8QTA - chain A; structure by electron microscopy, 2.64 A resolution.

[Chain A]
Protein: FAD-binding FR-type domain-containing protein
From: Streptococcus pneumoniae
Reference sequence: Q8CZ28 (Q8CZ28_STRR6); residues 2-400 here = UniProt positions 2-400
Sequence (399 residues; each row starts with the number of its first residue):
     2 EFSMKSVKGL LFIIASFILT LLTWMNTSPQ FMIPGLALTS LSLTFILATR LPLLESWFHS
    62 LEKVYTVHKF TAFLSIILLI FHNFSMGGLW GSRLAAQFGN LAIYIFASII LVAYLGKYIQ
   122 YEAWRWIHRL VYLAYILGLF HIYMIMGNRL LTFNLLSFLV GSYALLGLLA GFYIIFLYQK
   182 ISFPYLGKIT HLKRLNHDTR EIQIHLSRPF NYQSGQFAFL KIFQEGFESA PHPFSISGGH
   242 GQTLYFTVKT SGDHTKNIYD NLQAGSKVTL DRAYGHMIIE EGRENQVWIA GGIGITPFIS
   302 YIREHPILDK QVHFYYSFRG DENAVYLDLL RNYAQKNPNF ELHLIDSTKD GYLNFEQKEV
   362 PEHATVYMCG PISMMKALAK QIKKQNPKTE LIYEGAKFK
Differences from the reference sequence: engineered mutation Ala397 (Phe in Q8CZ28)
Ion coordination: heme Fe site 1: His69, His129; heme Fe site 2: His83, His142
Small-molecule neighbours:
  - FAD (flavin-adenine dinucleotide): Gln121, Tyr122, Glu123, Phe218, Pro232, His233, Pro234, Phe235, Ser236, Thr248, Val249, Lys250, Ser252, Gly253, Asp254, His255, Thr256, Ile294, Thr297, Glu395, Gly396, Ala397, Lys398, Phe399, Lys400
  - heme (HEM), molecule 1: Trp25, Phe32, Pro35, Gly36, Leu39, Leu42, Leu80, His83, Asn84, Met87, Gly88, Gly89, Trp91, Gly92, Arg94, Ala97, Gly100, Asn101, Ala103, Ile104, Phe107, His142, Ile143, Ile146, Met147
  - heme (HEM), molecule 2: Leu42, Thr45, Phe46, Ala49, Arg51, Tyr66, His69, Lys70, Ala73, Phe74, Phe107, Ile111, Ala114, Tyr122, Trp125, Arg126, His129, Arg130, Val132, Ile175, Ile176, Phe399, Lys400
  - NADPH (NDP; NADPH dihydro-nicotinamide-adenine-dinucleotide phosphate): Ser236, Lys250, Gly292, Gly293, Ile294, Gly295, Thr297, Pro298, Ser318, Phe319, Arg320, Ser348, Gly352, Tyr353, Leu354, Cys370, Gly371, Pro372, Ser374, Met375, Ala378, Glu395, Gly396, Ala397
Reported in the primary citation:
  - mutagenesis - F397A: unchanged binding to NADPH
  - mutagenesis - F397A: increased catalytic activity
  - mutagenesis - K398DEL/F399DEL/K400DEL: decreased binding to NADPH
  - mutagenesis - K398DEL/F399DEL/K400DEL: decreased catalytic activity on NADPH
  - specificity-determining residues: Tyr353
  - mutagenesis - N84A, Y105F, F107L, F107L/Y136L: unchanged catalytic activity

[Overview]
Ligands of chain A: NADPH, flavin-adenine dinucleotide and heme. His69 and His129 coordinate heme Fe site 1.
His83 and His142 coordinate heme Fe site 2. From the paper: F397A increases catalytic activity; the
specificity determinant Tyr353; 6 substitutions were tested in all.
Chain A is FAD-binding FR-type domain-containing protein (Streptococcus pneumoniae); the structure, Cryo-EM
structure of Streptococcus pneumoniae NADPH oxidase F397A mutant in complex with NADPH, was determined by
electron microscopy together with 8QT6, 8QT7 and 8QT9 from the same study.
